2CHS - chains D and E of the 3 polymer chains in the assembly; structure by X-ray diffraction, 1.90 A resolution.

Chain D (and E):
Protein: Chorismate mutase
Source organism: Bacillus subtilis
Notes: EC 5.4.99.5; chain E of this document is another copy of the same molecule, construct and numbering; everything in this record applies to it too
UniProt: P19080 (CHMU_BACSU); residue numbers follow UniProt; this construct covers 1-127
Chain sequence (127 residues; each row starts with the number of its first residue):
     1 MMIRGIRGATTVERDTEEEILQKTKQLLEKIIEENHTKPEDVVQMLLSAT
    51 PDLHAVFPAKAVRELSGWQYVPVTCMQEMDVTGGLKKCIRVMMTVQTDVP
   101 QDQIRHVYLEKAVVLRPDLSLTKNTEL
Not modelled in the structure: 1, 116-127
Swiss-Prot annotation at these positions:
  - binding site (prephenate): Arg7, Thr74 to Glu78, Arg90, Tyr108
  - mutagenesis: Glu78 (E78A: No chorismate mutase activity), Arg90 (R90A: No chorismate mutase activity; R90G: 2-fold decrease in affinity and very low decrease in catalytic efficiency; R90K: Low decrease in catalytic efficiency and in affinity)
From the paper describing this entry:
  - catalytic residues: Arg90 (proposed by the authors, not directly observed)

How chain D and chain E interact:
Contacting residue pairs - 44 pairs, chain D then chain E:
  Ile3(D) with Ile3(E), hydrophobic
  Pro39(D) with Gln101(E), hydrogen bond (backbone-side chain)
  Glu40(D) with Arg4(E), hydrogen bond (backbone-side chain); Gln101(E)
  Asp41(D) with Met2(E)
  Val42(D) with Arg4(E); Gln101(E)
  Val43(D) with Ile3(E); Gly5(E), hydrogen bond (backbone-backbone)
  Gln44(D) with Gly5(E); Met92(E); Thr94(E), hydrogen bond
  Ala49(D) with Met79(E), hydrophobic
  Leu53(D) with Met79(E); Asp80(E)
  His54(D) with Asp80(E), hydrogen bond (side chain-backbone); Val81(E); Thr82(E), hydrogen bond (backbone-backbone)
  Val56(D) with Met79(E); Val81(E)
  Phe57(D) with Glu78(E); Met79(E), hydrophobic; Val81(E), hydrophobic; Arg90(E)
  Pro58(D) with Met79(E)
  Tyr70(D) with Gln101(E); Asp102(E)
  Val71(D) with Gln101(E)
  Pro72(D) with Gly5(E); Met92(E), hydrophobic; His106(E)
  Val73(D) with Arg7(E), hydrogen bond (backbone-side chain)
  Thr74(D) with Arg7(E); Met76(E)
  Cys75(D) with Met76(E); Glu78(E)
  Met76(D) with Met76(E), hydrophobic; Gln77(E); Glu78(E); Met79(E)
  Gln77(D) with Gln77(E), hydrogen bond (backbone-backbone); Met79(E); Asp80(E), hydrogen bond (side chain-backbone)
  Gln96(D) with Met2(E)
Also at the interface, not in a pair above, chain D (24 interface residues in all): Leu46, Ala55
Also at the interface, not in a pair above, chain E (19 interface residues in all): Leu46

Overview:
24 residues of chain D and 19 residues of chain E are in contact; the contacts include 9 hydrogen bonds. Polar
pairs include Pro39(D)-Gln101(E), Glu40(D)-Arg4(E) and Gln44(D)-Thr94(E). Curated annotation (UniProt) lists 8
prephenate-binding residues and 2 mutagenesis sites on chain D. From the paper: the catalytic residue
Arg90(D).
Chain D and chain E are both Chorismate mutase (Bacillus subtilis); the structure, Crystal structures of the
monofunctional chorismate mutase from bacillus subtilis and its complex with a transition ..., was determined
by X-ray diffraction (same publication as 2CHT).
